Entry 6A6H (X-ray diffraction, 2.31 A resolution); this record covers chains A and B of the 3 polymer chains in the assembly.

Chain A:
Name: MHC class I antigen
Source organism: Sus scrofa
UniProt: Q8MHU4 (Q8MHU4_PIG); residues 1-275 here correspond to UniProt positions 25-299 (UniProt number = residue number + 24)
Chain sequence (275 residues; each row starts with the number of its first residue):
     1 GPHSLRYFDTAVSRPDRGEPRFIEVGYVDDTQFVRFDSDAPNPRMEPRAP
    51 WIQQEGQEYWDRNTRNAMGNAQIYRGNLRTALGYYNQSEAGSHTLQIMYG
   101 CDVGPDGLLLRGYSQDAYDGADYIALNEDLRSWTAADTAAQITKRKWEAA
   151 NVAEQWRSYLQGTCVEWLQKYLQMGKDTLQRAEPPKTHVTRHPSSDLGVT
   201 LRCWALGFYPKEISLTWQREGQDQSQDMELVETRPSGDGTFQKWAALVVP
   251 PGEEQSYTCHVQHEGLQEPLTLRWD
Disulfides: C101-C164, C203-C259

Chain B:
Name: Beta-2-microglobulin
Source organism: Sus scrofa
UniProt: Q07717 (B2MG_PIG); residues 3-100 here correspond to UniProt positions 21-118 (UniProt number = residue number + 18)
Chain sequence (98 residues; numbered 3 to 100; the number before each row is that of its first residue):
     3 VARPPKVQVYSRHPAENGKPNYLNCYVSGFHPPQIEIDLLKNGEKMNAEQ
    53 SDLSFSKDWSFYLLVHTEFTPNAVDQYSCRVKHVTLDKPKIVKWDRDH
Unresolved in the structure: 3
Disulfides: C27-C81

How chain A and chain B interact:
Contacting residue pairs (57):
  F8(A) - F57(B)
  D9(A) - F57(B)
  T10(A) - L55(B)
  T10(A) - F57(B)
  T10(A) - F63(B)
  V12(A) - P35(B)  hydrophobic
  V12(A) - Q36(B)
  I23(A) - L55(B)
  V25(A) - D54(B)
  V25(A) - L55(B)
  V25(A) - S56(B)
  Y27(A) - S56(B)  hydrogen bond
  Y27(A) - Y64(B)  hydrogen bond
  Q32(A) - D54(B)  hydrogen bond
  R35(A) - D54(B)  salt bridge
  R48(A) - D54(B)  salt bridge
  T94(A) - H33(B)
  T94(A) - P35(B)
  Q96(A) - H33(B)  hydrogen bond
  Q96(A) - F57(B)
  Q96(A) - W61(B)  hydrogen bond (side chain-backbone)
  Q96(A) - F63(B)
  I97(A) - F57(B)
  Q115(A) - W61(B)
  D116(A) - W61(B)
  A117(A) - W61(B)  hydrophobic
  D119(A) - H33(B)
  G120(A) - H33(B)  hydrogen bond (backbone-side chain)
  D122(A) - W61(B)  hydrogen bond
  K186(A) - H15(B)  hydrogen bond
  K186(A) - P16(B)
  T190(A) - D99(B)  hydrogen bond
  H192(A) - D99(B)  salt bridge
  R202(A) - D99(B)  salt bridge
  R202(A) - H100(B)
  W204(A) - D99(B)  hydrogen bond
  W204(A) - H100(B)
  L206(A) - P16(B)  hydrophobic
  V231(A) - Q10(B)
  E232(A) - K8(B)
  E232(A) - Q10(B)  hydrogen bond (backbone-side chain)
  E232(A) - Y28(B)
  E232(A) - S30(B)  hydrogen bond
  R234(A) - Q10(B)  hydrogen bond
  R234(A) - Y12(B)
  R234(A) - H100(B)  hydrogen bond (side chain-backbone)
  P235(A) - Y12(B)  hydrogen bond (backbone-side chain)
  P235(A) - Y28(B)
  S236(A) - R14(B)  hydrogen bond (backbone-side chain)
  S236(A) - N26(B)  hydrogen bond (backbone-side chain)
  G237(A) - R14(B)  hydrogen bond (backbone-side chain)
  G237(A) - L66(B)
  D238(A) - R14(B)
  Q242(A) - Y12(B)
  Q242(A) - S13(B)  hydrogen bond (side chain-backbone)
  Q242(A) - R14(B)  hydrogen bond (side chain-backbone)
  W244(A) - H100(B)  hydrogen bond (side chain-backbone)
Other interface residues (no listed pair), chain A (38 interface residues in all): S92, M98, H188, T233
Other interface residues (no listed pair), chain B (26 interface residues in all): R5, P34, R98

In short:
38 residues of chain A and 26 residues of chain B are in contact, with 21 hydrogen bonds and 4 salt bridges.
Polar contacts include R35(A)-D54(B), R48(A)-D54(B) and H192(A)-D99(B).
Here chain A is MHC class I antigen and chain B is Beta-2-microglobulin, both from Sus scrofa. Entry 6A6H
(Crystal Structure of Swine Major Histocompatibility Complex Class I SLA-2*040202 For 2.3 Angstrom) was
determined by X-ray diffraction.
